PDB entry 4OEH | X-ray diffraction, 1.91 A resolution | chains A and B of the 6 polymer chains in the assembly

== Chain A (and B) ==
Protein: Uridine phosphorylase
From: Vibrio cholerae O1 biovar El Tor
Notes: EC 2.4.2.3; chain B of this document is another copy of the same molecule, construct and numbering; everything in this record applies to it too
UniProt: Q9KT71 (Q9KT71_VIBCH); residues 1-253 here correspond to UniProt positions 6-258 (UniProt number = residue number + 5)
Chain sequence (253 residues; row label = number of the first residue in the row):
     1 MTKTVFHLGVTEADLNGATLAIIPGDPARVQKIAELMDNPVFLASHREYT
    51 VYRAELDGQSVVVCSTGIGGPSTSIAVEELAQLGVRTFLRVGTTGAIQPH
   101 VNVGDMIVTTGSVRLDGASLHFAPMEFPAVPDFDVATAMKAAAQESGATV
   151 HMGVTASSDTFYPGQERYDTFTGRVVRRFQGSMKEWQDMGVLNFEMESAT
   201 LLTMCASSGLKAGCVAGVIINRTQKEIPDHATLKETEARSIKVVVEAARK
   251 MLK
Disordered / not traced: 1-2 (chain B: 1)
Ion coordination: Na+: Glu-48, Ile-68, Ser-72 (shared with Glu-48(B), Ile-68(B), Ser-72(B) of chain B)
Residues lining bound ligands: uracil (URA): Thr-93, Thr-94, Gly-95, Phe-161, Gln-165, Arg-167, Phe-194, Glu-195, Met-196, Ile-219, Ile-220

== Interface between chain A and chain B ==
Pairs across the interface (93; chain A residue first):
  Phe-6(A) / Pro-228(B)
  Phe-6(A) / His-230(B)
  His-7(A) / Phe-161(B)
  Gly-25(A) / Arg-47(B)
  Asp-26(A) / Arg-47(B)
  Arg-47(A) / Gly-25(B)
  Arg-47(A) / Asp-26(B)
  Arg-47(A) / Pro-27(B)
  Arg-47(A) / Ile-68(B)
  Glu-48(A) / Glu-48(B)
  Glu-48(A) / Gly-67(B)
  Glu-48(A) / Ile-68(B)  hydrogen bond (side chain-backbone)
  Tyr-49(A) / Ile-68(B)
  Gly-67(A) / Glu-48(B)
  Ile-68(A) / Arg-47(B)
  Ile-68(A) / Glu-48(B)  hydrogen bond (backbone-side chain)
  Ile-68(A) / Tyr-49(B)
  Ile-68(A) / Ser-72(B)
  Ile-68(A) / Ile-75(B)  hydrophobic
  Gly-69(A) / Pro-71(B)
  Pro-71(A) / Gly-69(B)
  Pro-71(A) / Pro-71(B)
  Pro-71(A) / Asp-159(B)
  Pro-71(A) / Met-196(B)  hydrophobic
  Ser-72(A) / Ile-68(B)
  Ser-74(A) / Thr-160(B)
  Ile-75(A) / Ile-68(B)  hydrophobic
  Ile-75(A) / Phe-161(B)  hydrophobic
  Glu-78(A) / Tyr-162(B)
  Glu-78(A) / Thr-170(B)
  Glu-78(A) / Phe-171(B)  hydrogen bond (side chain-backbone)
  Glu-79(A) / Tyr-162(B)  hydrogen bond
  Ala-81(A) / Phe-171(B)
  Gln-82(A) / Tyr-162(B)
  Gln-82(A) / Asp-169(B)
  Arg-86(A) / Phe-171(B)
  Leu-115(A) / His-121(B)  hydrogen bond (backbone-side chain)
  Gly-117(A) / Gly-117(B)
  Gly-117(A) / Asp-159(B)  hydrogen bond (backbone-side chain)
  Ala-118(A) / Asp-159(B)  hydrogen bond (backbone-side chain)
  Leu-120(A) / Val-176(B)
  Leu-120(A) / Arg-178(B)
  His-121(A) / Leu-115(B)  hydrogen bond (side chain-backbone)
  His-121(A) / Ser-158(B)
  His-121(A) / Asp-159(B)
  His-121(A) / Thr-160(B)  hydrogen bond
  His-121(A) / Pro-163(B)
  His-121(A) / Gly-164(B)
  His-121(A) / Val-176(B)
  His-121(A) / Phe-179(B)
  Phe-122(A) / Thr-160(B)
  Phe-122(A) / Pro-163(B)  hydrophobic
  Phe-122(A) / Val-176(B)
  Pro-124(A) / Val-176(B)
  Ser-158(A) / His-121(B)
  Asp-159(A) / Pro-71(B)
  Asp-159(A) / Gly-117(B)  hydrogen bond (side chain-backbone)
  Asp-159(A) / Ala-118(B)  hydrogen bond (side chain-backbone)
  Asp-159(A) / His-121(B)
  Asp-159(A) / Asp-159(B)
  Thr-160(A) / Ser-74(B)
  Thr-160(A) / His-121(B)  hydrogen bond
  Thr-160(A) / Phe-122(B)
  Phe-161(A) / Phe-6(B)  hydrophobic
  Phe-161(A) / His-7(B)
  Phe-161(A) / Ile-75(B)  hydrophobic
  Tyr-162(A) / Glu-78(B)
  Tyr-162(A) / Glu-79(B)  hydrogen bond
  Pro-163(A) / His-121(B)
  Pro-163(A) / Phe-122(B)  hydrophobic
  Gly-164(A) / His-121(B)
  Asp-169(A) / Gln-82(B)
  Thr-170(A) / Glu-78(B)
  Thr-170(A) / Gln-82(B)
  Phe-171(A) / Glu-78(B)  hydrogen bond (backbone-side chain)
  Phe-171(A) / Ala-81(B)
  Phe-171(A) / Gln-82(B)
  Phe-171(A) / Arg-86(B)
  Phe-171(A) / Ser-208(B)
  Phe-171(A) / Leu-210(B)  hydrophobic
  Thr-172(A) / Ser-208(B)
  Arg-174(A) / Ser-207(B)  hydrogen bond (side chain-backbone)
  Arg-174(A) / Ser-208(B)
  Val-176(A) / Leu-120(B)
  Val-176(A) / His-121(B)
  Val-176(A) / Phe-122(B)
  Arg-178(A) / Leu-120(B)
  Phe-179(A) / His-121(B)
  Met-196(A) / Pro-71(B)  hydrophobic
  Ser-207(A) / Arg-174(B)
  Ser-208(A) / Phe-171(B)
  Ser-208(A) / Thr-172(B)
  Leu-210(A) / Phe-171(B)  hydrophobic
Other interface residues (no listed pair), chain A (51 interface residues in all): Pro-27, Gly-70, Thr-93, Asp-116, Ala-123, Ile-219
Other interface residues (no listed pair), chain B (55 interface residues in all): Gly-70, Thr-93, Asp-116, Ala-123, Pro-124, Ile-219, Ile-227, Leu-233

== In short ==
The interface between chain A and chain B involves 51 residues on one side and 55 on the other; the contacts
include 15 hydrogen bonds. Polar pairs include Glu-48(A)/Ile-68(B), Glu-78(A)/Phe-171(B) and
Glu-79(A)/Tyr-162(B). Chain A binds uracil. Glu-48(A), Ile-68(A) and Ser-72(A) coordinate Na+.
Both chains are Uridine phosphorylase (Vibrio cholerae O1 biovar El Tor). Entry 4OEH (X-ray Structure of
Uridine Phosphorylase from Vibrio cholerae Complexed with Uracil at 1.91 A Resolution) was determined by X-ray
diffraction (same publication as 5C80, 4OGL, 4LZW and 4IP0).
